Entry 6I95 (X-ray diffraction, 1.65 A resolution); this record covers chain A.

# Chain A
Molecule: Ribonucleotide reductase small subunit
From: Geobacillus kaustophilus (strain HTA426)
Notes: EC 1.17.4.1
UniProt: Q5KW80 (Q5KW80_GEOKA); residues 1-302 here = UniProt positions 1-302
Amino-acid sequence (316 residues; each row starts with the number of its first residue; numbers below 1 keep their minus sign (Met-13 is residue -13)):
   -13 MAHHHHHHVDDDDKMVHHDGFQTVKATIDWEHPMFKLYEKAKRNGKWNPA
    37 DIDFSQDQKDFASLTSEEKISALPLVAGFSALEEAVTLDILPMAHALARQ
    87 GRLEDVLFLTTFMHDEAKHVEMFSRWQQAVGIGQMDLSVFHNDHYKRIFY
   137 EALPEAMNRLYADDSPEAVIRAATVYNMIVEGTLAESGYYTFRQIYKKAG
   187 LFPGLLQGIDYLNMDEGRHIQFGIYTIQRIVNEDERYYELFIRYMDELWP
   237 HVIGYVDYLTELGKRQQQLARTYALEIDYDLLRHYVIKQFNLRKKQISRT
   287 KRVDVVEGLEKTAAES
Disordered / not traced: -13 to 1, 253-262, 287-302
Sequence notes: initiating methionine (-13); expression tag (-12 to 0); engineered mutation Leu68 (Gly in Q5KW80)
Bound ions: Mn2+: Glu69, Glu102, His105, Glu202; Fe2+ site 1: Glu102, Glu167, Glu202, His205; Fe2+ site 2 near His130 (its only coordinating residue here)
Small-molecule neighbours: octanoic acid (caprylic acid) (OCA): Leu61, Gly64, Phe65, Leu68, Leu170, Ser173, Gly174, Thr177, Tyr241, Val242, Leu245, Leu268, Val272
From the paper describing this entry:
  - Fe2+ coordination: Glu167
  - conformationally variable residues (side-chain flip): Tyr175
  - Mn2+ coordination: Glu69
  - mutagenesis - G68L: abolished binding to fatty acid
  - mutagenesis - G68L: decreased catalytic activity on cross-link

# Overview
Ligands of chain A: octanoic acid (caprylic acid). Glu69, Glu102, His105 and Glu202 coordinate Mn2+. The Fe2+
site 1 is built by Glu102, Glu167, Glu202 and His205. The paper reports that G68L abolishes binding to fatty
acid; Fe2+ coordination by Glu167.
Chain A is Ribonucleotide reductase small subunit (Geobacillus kaustophilus (strain HTA426)); the structure,
R2-like ligand-binding oxidase G68L mutant with anaerobically reconstituted Mn/Fe cofactor, was determined by
X-ray diffraction (same publication as 6I90, 6I92, 6I93 and 6I94).
